Entry 6SSP (X-ray diffraction, 3.25 A resolution); this record covers chains A and B of the 6 polymer chains in the assembly.

[Chain A (and B)]
Molecule: Cys-loop ligand-gated ion channel
From: Dickeya chrysanthemi
Notes: chain B of this document is another copy of the same molecule, construct and numbering; everything in this record applies to it too
Reference sequence: P0C7B7 (ELIC_DICCH); the construct has insertions or renumbered stretches relative to UniProt, so the offset changes along the chain: 8-163 = UniProt 8-163; 165-321 = UniProt 164-320
Amino-acid sequence (318 residues; each row starts with the number of its first residue):
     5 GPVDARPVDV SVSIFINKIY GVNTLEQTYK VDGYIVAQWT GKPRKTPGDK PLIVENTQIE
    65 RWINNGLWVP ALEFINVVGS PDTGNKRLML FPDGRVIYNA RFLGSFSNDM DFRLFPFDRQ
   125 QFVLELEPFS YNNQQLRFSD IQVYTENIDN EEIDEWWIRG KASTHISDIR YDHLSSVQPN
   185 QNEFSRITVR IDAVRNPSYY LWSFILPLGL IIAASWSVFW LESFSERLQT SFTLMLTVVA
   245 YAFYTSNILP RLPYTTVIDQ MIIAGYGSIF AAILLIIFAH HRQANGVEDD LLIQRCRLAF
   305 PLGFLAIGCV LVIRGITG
Unresolved in the structure: 5-8, 179-183, 289-290, 315-322 (chain B: 5-9, 290-291, 316-322)
Sequence notes: expression tag (5-7, 322); insertion (164); conflict N289 (Met288 in P0C7B7)
Ion coordination: Ca2+ near D113 (its only coordinating residue here)

[Chain A / chain B interface]
Pairs across the interface (100; chain A residue first):
  K22(A) - E30(B)  hydrogen bond (side chain-backbone)
  K22(A) - S111(B)
  Y24(A) - E30(B)
  Y24(A) - V82(B)
  Y38(A) - E77(B)  hydrogen bond
  Y38(A) - I79(B)
  Y38(A) - F133(B)  hydrophobic
  I57(A) - S134(B)
  I57(A) - Y135(B)  hydrophobic
  E59(A) - P74(B)
  E59(A) - A75(B)  hydrogen bond (side chain-backbone)
  E59(A) - S134(B)  hydrogen bond
  T61(A) - E64(B)  hydrogen bond
  Q62(A) - E64(B)  hydrogen bond
  Q62(A) - I67(B)
  Q62(A) - N68(B)  hydrogen bond
  R65(A) - N68(B)  hydrogen bond
  D86(A) - G83(B)
  D86(A) - S84(B)  hydrogen bond
  T87(A) - S84(B)  hydrogen bond (backbone-side chain)
  G88(A) - S84(B)
  N89(A) - A75(B)
  N89(A) - E77(B)
  N89(A) - F133(B)
  K90(A) - F133(B)
  R91(A) - F133(B)
  R91(A) - S134(B)
  F95(A) - S180(B)
  I101(A) - S179(B)
  N103(A) - F133(B)
  R105(A) - E77(B)  salt bridge
  R105(A) - F78(B)  hydrogen bond (side chain-backbone)
  R105(A) - I79(B)  hydrogen bond (side chain-backbone)
  R105(A) - V81(B)  hydrogen bond (side chain-backbone)
  L107(A) - V82(B)  hydrophobic
  L107(A) - G83(B)
  Y148(A) - H177(B)
  E156(A) - R117(B)  salt bridge
  I157(A) - Q31(B)
  I157(A) - M114(B)
  I157(A) - D115(B)
  I157(A) - R117(B)
  I157(A) - P257(B)
  I157(A) - Y258(B)
  D158(A) - Q31(B)
  E159(A) - L29(B)
  E159(A) - P257(B)
  N200(A) - P257(B)
  S202(A) - P257(B)  hydrogen bond (side chain-backbone)
  Y203(A) - R255(B)  hydrogen bond
  Y203(A) - L256(B)
  Y203(A) - P257(B)
  Y203(A) - Y258(B)
  Y203(A) - T259(B)
  Y203(A) - D263(B)
  W206(A) - I267(B)
  S207(A) - T259(B)
  S207(A) - D263(B)
  S207(A) - I267(B)
  L210(A) - I267(B)  hydrophobic
  P211(A) - Y270(B)  hydrophobic
  L214(A) - Y270(B)  hydrophobic
  L214(A) - F274(B)
  I215(A) - V243(B)  hydrophobic
  I215(A) - Y270(B)  hydrophobic
  A217(A) - F274(B)  hydrophobic
  A218(A) - F236(B)
  A218(A) - M239(B)  hydrophobic
  A218(A) - F274(B)
  S221(A) - L232(B)
  S221(A) - F236(B)
  S221(A) - I277(B)
  S221(A) - I281(B)
  W224(A) - F228(B)
  W224(A) - I281(B)
  W224(A) - H285(B)
  L225(A) - L232(B)  hydrophobic
  E226(A) - H284(B)  salt bridge
  E226(A) - H285(B)  salt bridge
  E230(A) - S229(B)  hydrogen bond
  E230(A) - Q233(B)
  T234(A) - Q233(B)  hydrogen bond
  T234(A) - F236(B)
  T237(A) - F236(B)
  T237(A) - L240(B)
  L238(A) - F236(B)  hydrophobic
  L240(A) - L240(B)  hydrophobic
  T241(A) - L240(B)
  A244(A) - V243(B)
  Y245(A) - V243(B)
  Y245(A) - Y270(B)
  F247(A) - F247(B)  hydrophobic
  Y248(A) - A246(B)
  Y248(A) - F247(B)  hydrophobic
  Y248(A) - S250(B)
  N251(A) - F247(B)
  N251(A) - N251(B)  hydrogen bond
  I252(A) - S250(B)
  I252(A) - R255(B)
  R301(A) - H285(B)  hydrogen bond
Interface residues without a listed pair, chain A (57 interface residues in all): F19, K34, D36, N60, A104
Interface residues without a listed pair, chain B (54 interface residues in all): V73, D113, T237, G271

[Summary]
Chain A and chain B form an interface of 57 and 54 residues respectively; the contacts include 19 hydrogen
bonds and 4 salt bridges. Polar contacts include R105(A)-E77(B), E156(A)-R117(B) and E226(A)-H284(B).
Chain A and chain B are both Cys-loop ligand-gated ion channel (Dickeya chrysanthemi); the structure,
Structure of the pentameric ligand-gated ion channel ELIC in complex with a NAM nanobody, was determined by
X-ray diffraction (same publication as 6SSI).
